PDB entry 2PM6 | X-ray diffraction, 2.45 A resolution | chains A and C of the 4 polymer chains in the assembly

== Chain A (and C) ==
Name: Protein transport protein SEC31
Source organism: Saccharomyces cerevisiae
Notes: chain C of this document is another copy of the same molecule, construct and numbering; everything in this record applies to it too
Reference sequence: P38968 (WEB1_YEAST); numbering as in UniProt (aligned over 370-763)
Chain sequence (399 residues; each row starts with the number of its first residue):
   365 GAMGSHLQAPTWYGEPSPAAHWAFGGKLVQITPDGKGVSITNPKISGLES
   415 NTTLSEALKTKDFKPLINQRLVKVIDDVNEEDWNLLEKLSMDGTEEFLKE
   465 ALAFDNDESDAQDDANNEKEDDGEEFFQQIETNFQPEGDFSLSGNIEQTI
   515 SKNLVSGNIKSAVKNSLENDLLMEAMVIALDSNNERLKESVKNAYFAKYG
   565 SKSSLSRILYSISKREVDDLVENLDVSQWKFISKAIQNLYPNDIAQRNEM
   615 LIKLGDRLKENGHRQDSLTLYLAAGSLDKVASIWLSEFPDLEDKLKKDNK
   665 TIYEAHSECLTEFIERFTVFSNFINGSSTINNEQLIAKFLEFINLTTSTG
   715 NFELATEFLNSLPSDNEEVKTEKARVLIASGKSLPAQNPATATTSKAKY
Unresolved in the structure: 365-372, 470-494, 691-693, 746-763 (chain C: 365-372, 470-492, 691-693, 746-763)
Construct notes: cloning artifact (365-369)

== How chain A and chain C interact ==
Residue-residue contacts - 122 pairs, chain A then chain C:
  Phe468(A) - Lys516(C)
  Glu495(A) - Asn557(C)
  Glu495(A) - Ala558(C)
  Glu495(A) - Ala561(C)
  Thr496(A) - Asn557(C)
  Phe498(A) - Phe560(C)
  Phe498(A) - Ala561(C)  hydrophobic
  Phe498(A) - Gly564(C)
  Phe498(A) - Ser565(C)
  Phe498(A) - Tyr574(C)  hydrophobic
  Pro500(A) - Arg571(C)
  Pro500(A) - Tyr574(C)  hydrophobic
  Pro500(A) - Asp583(C)
  Glu501(A) - Arg571(C)  hydrogen bond (backbone-side chain)
  Gly502(A) - Arg571(C)  hydrogen bond (backbone-side chain)
  Gly502(A) - Asn587(C)
  Asp503(A) - Arg571(C)
  Asp503(A) - Asn587(C)
  Phe504(A) - Ser568(C)
  Phe504(A) - Arg571(C)
  Phe504(A) - Ile572(C)  hydrophobic
  Phe504(A) - Asp583(C)
  Phe504(A) - Asn587(C)  hydrogen bond (backbone-backbone)
  Phe504(A) - Leu588(C)  hydrophobic
  Phe504(A) - Asp589(C)  hydrogen bond (backbone-backbone)
  Ser505(A) - Ser568(C)  hydrogen bond (backbone-side chain)
  Ser505(A) - Leu588(C)
  Ser505(A) - Asp589(C)
  Leu506(A) - Ile572(C)  hydrophobic
  Leu506(A) - Gln592(C)
  Glu511(A) - Ser567(C)  hydrogen bond
  Glu511(A) - Ser568(C)  hydrogen bond (side chain-backbone)
  Glu511(A) - Leu569(C)  hydrogen bond (side chain-backbone)
  Gln512(A) - Gln592(C)
  Ile514(A) - Leu569(C)  hydrophobic
  Ser515(A) - Leu569(C)
  Ser515(A) - Ile572(C)
  Ser515(A) - Phe595(C)
  Lys516(A) - Phe468(C)
  Lys516(A) - Asp469(C)  salt bridge
  Lys516(A) - Phe595(C)
  Leu518(A) - Ile572(C)  hydrophobic
  Leu518(A) - Leu573(C)  hydrophobic
  Leu518(A) - Ile576(C)  hydrophobic
  Val519(A) - Phe595(C)  hydrophobic
  Val519(A) - Lys598(C)
  Val519(A) - Ala599(C)  hydrophobic
  Val519(A) - Asn602(C)  hydrogen bond (backbone-side chain)
  Ser520(A) - Asn602(C)
  Gly521(A) - Asn602(C)
  Lys528(A) - Gln493(C)
  Leu531(A) - Ile494(C)  hydrophobic
  Glu532(A) - Ile494(C)
  Leu535(A) - Leu569(C)  hydrophobic
  Leu536(A) - Met537(C)  hydrophobic
  Met537(A) - Leu536(C)  hydrophobic
  Met537(A) - Met540(C)  hydrophobic
  Met537(A) - Tyr559(C)  hydrophobic
  Met537(A) - Tyr563(C)  hydrophobic
  Glu538(A) - Tyr559(C)
  Glu538(A) - Leu573(C)
  Met540(A) - Met537(C)  hydrophobic
  Met540(A) - Met540(C)  hydrophobic
  Met540(A) - Val541(C)  hydrophobic
  Val541(A) - Met540(C)  hydrophobic
  Val541(A) - Tyr559(C)  hydrophobic
  Ile542(A) - Leu573(C)  hydrophobic
  Ala543(A) - Leu544(C)
  Leu544(A) - Ala543(C)
  Leu544(A) - Leu544(C)  hydrophobic
  Leu544(A) - Lys552(C)
  Leu544(A) - Lys556(C)
  Asp545(A) - Lys556(C)  salt bridge
  Asp545(A) - Ser577(C)
  Ser546(A) - Lys552(C)
  Lys552(A) - Leu544(C)
  Lys552(A) - Ser546(C)
  Lys552(A) - Asn547(C)  hydrogen bond
  Lys556(A) - Asp545(C)  salt bridge
  Asn557(A) - Thr496(C)  hydrogen bond (backbone-side chain)
  Tyr559(A) - Glu538(C)  hydrogen bond
  Tyr559(A) - Val541(C)  hydrophobic
  Phe560(A) - Val541(C)  hydrophobic
  Ala561(A) - Glu495(C)
  Tyr563(A) - Met537(C)  hydrophobic
  Gly564(A) - Phe498(C)
  Ser565(A) - Phe498(C)
  Ser567(A) - Glu511(C)  hydrogen bond
  Ser568(A) - Phe504(C)
  Ser568(A) - Ser505(C)  hydrogen bond (side chain-backbone)
  Ser568(A) - Leu506(C)
  Ser568(A) - Glu511(C)  hydrogen bond (backbone-side chain)
  Leu569(A) - Glu511(C)  hydrogen bond (backbone-side chain)
  Leu569(A) - Ile514(C)  hydrophobic
  Arg571(A) - Pro500(C)
  Arg571(A) - Glu501(C)  hydrogen bond (side chain-backbone)
  Arg571(A) - Gly502(C)  hydrogen bond (side chain-backbone)
  Arg571(A) - Phe504(C)
  Ile572(A) - Phe504(C)  hydrophobic
  Leu573(A) - Leu518(C)  hydrophobic
  Leu573(A) - Ile542(C)  hydrophobic
  Tyr574(A) - Phe498(C)  hydrogen bond (side chain-backbone)
  Tyr574(A) - Pro500(C)  hydrophobic
  Ile576(A) - Val519(C)  hydrophobic
  Ser577(A) - Asp545(C)
  Asp583(A) - Pro500(C)
  Asp583(A) - Phe504(C)
  Asn587(A) - Gly502(C)
  Asn587(A) - Asp503(C)
  Asn587(A) - Phe504(C)  hydrogen bond (backbone-backbone)
  Leu588(A) - Phe504(C)
  Leu588(A) - Ser505(C)
  Asp589(A) - Phe504(C)  hydrogen bond (backbone-backbone)
  Asp589(A) - Ser505(C)
  Gln592(A) - Leu506(C)
  Phe595(A) - Ser515(C)
  Phe595(A) - Lys516(C)
  Phe595(A) - Val519(C)  hydrophobic
  Lys598(A) - Val519(C)
  Ala599(A) - Val519(C)  hydrophobic
  Asn602(A) - Val519(C)  hydrogen bond (side chain-backbone)
  Asn602(A) - Gly521(C)
Interface residues without a listed pair, chain A (67 interface residues in all): Asn497, Ser554, Ala558, Ser570, Glu586, Arg621
Interface residues without a listed pair, chain C (67 interface residues in all): Asn497, Gln512, Ser520, Leu535, Ser554, Val555, Arg621

== In short ==
Chain A and chain C each contribute 67 residues to their interface; the contacts include 22 hydrogen bonds and
3 salt bridges. Polar contacts include Lys516(A)-Asp469(C), Asp545(A)-Lys556(C) and Glu501(A)-Arg571(C).
Chain A and chain C are both Protein transport protein SEC31 (Saccharomyces cerevisiae); the structure,
Crystal Structure of yeast Sec13/31 edge element of the COPII vesicular coat, native version, was determined
by X-ray diffraction together with 2PM7 and 2PM9 from the same study.
